PDB entry 6FLW | X-ray diffraction, 1.80 A resolution | chains A and C of the 4 polymer chains in the assembly

[Chain A (and C)]
Molecule: Jacalin-like lectin
Organism: Ananas comosus
Notes: chain C of this document is another copy of the same molecule, construct and numbering; everything in this record applies to it too
UniProt: Q53J09 (Q53J09_ANACO); residue numbers follow UniProt; this construct covers 2-145
Amino-acid sequence (144 residues; numbered 2 to 145; the number before each row is that of its first residue):
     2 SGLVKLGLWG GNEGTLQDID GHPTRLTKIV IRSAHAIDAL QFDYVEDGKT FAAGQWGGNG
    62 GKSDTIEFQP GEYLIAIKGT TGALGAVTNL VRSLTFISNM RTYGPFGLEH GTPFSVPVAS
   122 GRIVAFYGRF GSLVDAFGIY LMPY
Reported in the primary citation:
  - self-association interface (contacts with another copy of this molecule): V5, L7, V117, V119, S121

[Chain A / chain C interface]
Residue-residue contacts (27):
  H23(A) with Y145(C), hydrogen bond (side chain-backbone)
  T25(A) with M143(C)
  R26(A) with D48(C), hydrogen bond (side chain-backbone); G49(C)
  E47(A) with Y145(C), hydrogen bond
  D48(A) with R26(C); P71(C); G72(C), hydrogen bond (backbone-backbone); Y74(C); R123(C), salt bridge
  G49(A) with R26(C); P71(C)
  K50(A) with P71(C); G72(C)
  P71(A) with D48(C); G49(C); K50(C)
  G72(A) with D48(C), hydrogen bond (backbone-backbone); K50(C)
  Y74(A) with D48(C)
  R123(A) with D48(C), salt bridge
  M143(A) with H23(C)
  P144(A) with H23(C), hydrogen bond (backbone-side chain)
  Y145(A) with G3(C), hydrogen bond (backbone-backbone); G22(C); H23(C); E47(C), hydrogen bond
Also at the interface, not in a pair above, chain A (18 interface residues in all): S2, G3, Q70, E73
Also at the interface, not in a pair above, chain C (17 interface residues in all): S2, T25, P144

[Overview]
18 residues of chain A and 17 residues of chain C are in contact; the contacts include 8 hydrogen bonds and 2
salt bridges. Polar pairs include D48(A)-R123(C), H23(A)-Y145(C) and R26(A)-D48(C). From the paper: a
self-association interface involving V5(A), L7(A) and V117(A) among others.
Chain A and chain C are both Jacalin-like lectin (Ananas comosus); the structure, Structure of AcmJRL, a
mannose binding jacalin related lectin from Ananas comosus, was determined by X-ray diffraction, deposited
together with 6FLY and 6FLZ.
